Entry 2PB8 (X-ray diffraction, 2.00 A resolution); this record covers chains A and P.

Chain A:
Name: Phospholipase A2 VRV-PL-VIIIa
Organism: Daboia russellii pulchella
Notes: EC 3.1.1.4
UniProtKB: P59071 (PA28_DABRP); the construct has insertions or renumbered stretches relative to UniProt, so the offset changes along the chain: 1-14 = UniProt 1-14; 16-56 = UniProt 15-55; 67-86 = UniProt 58-77; 88-122 = UniProt 78-112; 1 more segments
Chain sequence (121 residues; numbered 1 to 133; 12 numbers in that range are skipped by the numbering (no residue carries them; nothing is unmodelled there); the number before each row is that of its first residue):
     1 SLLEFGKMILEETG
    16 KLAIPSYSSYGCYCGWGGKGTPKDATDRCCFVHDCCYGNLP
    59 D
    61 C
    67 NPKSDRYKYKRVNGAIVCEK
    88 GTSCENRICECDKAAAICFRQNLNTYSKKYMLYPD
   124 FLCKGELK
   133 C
Disulfides: Cys27-Cys126, Cys29-Cys45, Cys44-Cys105, Cys50-Cys133, Cys51-Cys98, Cys61-Cys91, Cys84-Cys96
Curated features (UniProtKB/Swiss-Prot):
  - active site: His48, Asp99
  - binding site (Ca(2+)): Tyr28, Gly30, Gly32, Asp49

Chain P:
Name: AVYS
Chain sequence (4 residues; row label = number of the first residue in the row):
     1 AVYS

Chain A / chain P interface:
Pairs across the interface - 15 pairs, chain A then chain P:
  Leu2(A) - Val2(P)  hydrophobic
  Leu2(A) - Tyr3(P)
  Leu2(A) - Ser4(P)
  Ile19(A) - Ala1(P)
  Ile19(A) - Val2(P)
  Tyr22(A) - Tyr3(P)
  Cys29(A) - Tyr3(P)  hydrophobic
  Gly30(A) - Tyr3(P)  hydrogen bond (backbone-backbone)
  Gly30(A) - Ser4(P)
  Trp31(A) - Tyr3(P)
  Trp31(A) - Ser4(P)  hydrogen bond (backbone-side chain)
  Cys45(A) - Tyr3(P)
  His48(A) - Tyr3(P)  hydrogen bond
  Asp49(A) - Tyr3(P)  hydrogen bond
  Lys69(A) - Ser4(P)  hydrogen bond (side chain-backbone)
Also at the interface, not in a pair above, chain A (14 interface residues in all): Leu3, Phe5, Ser23, Tyr28

Overview:
14 residues of chain A and 4 residues of chain P are in contact, with 5 hydrogen bonds. Among the polar pairs
are Trp31(A)-Ser4(P), His48(A)-Tyr3(P) and Asp49(A)-Tyr3(P). From UniProt: active-site residues His48(A) and
Asp99(A) and 4 Ca2+-binding residues on chain A.
Chain A is Phospholipase A2 VRV-PL-VIIIa (Daboia russellii pulchella) and chain P is AVYS; the structure,
Crystal structure of the complex formed between phospholipase A2 and peptide Ala-Val-Tyr-Ser at 2.0 A
resolution, was determined by X-ray diffraction.
